3UJQ - chains B and D of the 4 polymer chains in the assembly; structure by X-ray diffraction, 2.06 A resolution.

[Chain B (and D)]
Name: Legume lectin
Organism: Dolichos lablab
Notes: chain D of this document is another copy of the same molecule, construct and numbering; everything in this record applies to it too
Sequence (281 residues; numbered 1 to 281; the number before each row is that of its first residue):
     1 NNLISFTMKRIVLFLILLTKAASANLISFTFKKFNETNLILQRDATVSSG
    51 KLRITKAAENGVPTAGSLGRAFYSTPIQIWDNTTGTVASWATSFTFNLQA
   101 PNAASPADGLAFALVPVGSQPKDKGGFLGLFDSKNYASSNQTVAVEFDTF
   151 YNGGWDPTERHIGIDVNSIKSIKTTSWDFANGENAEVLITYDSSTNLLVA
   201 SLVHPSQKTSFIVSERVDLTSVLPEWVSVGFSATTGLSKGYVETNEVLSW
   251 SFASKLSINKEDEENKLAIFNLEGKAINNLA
Unresolved in the structure: 1-23, 277-281 (chain D: 1-23, 261-263, 277-281)
Bound ions: Mn2+: Glu146, Asp148, Asp156, His161; Ca2+: Asp148, Phe150, Asn152, Asp156
Small-molecule neighbours: beta-D-galactopyranose (GAL): Ala107, Asp108, Gly125, Gly126, Phe150, Asn152, Thr235, Gly236, Leu237, Ser238, Tyr241

[Chain B / chain D interface]
Pairs across the interface - 131 pairs, chain B then chain D:
  Phe29(B) - Lys266(D)  hydrogen bond (backbone-side chain)
  Thr30(B) - Lys266(D)  hydrogen bond
  Ser89(B) - Leu272(D)
  Trp90(B) - Leu272(D)  hydrophobic
  Ala91(B) - Ala268(D)
  Ala91(B) - Asn271(D)
  Ala91(B) - Leu272(D)
  Ser93(B) - Ala268(D)
  Lys173(B) - Lys208(D)  hydrogen bond (side chain-backbone)
  Glu186(B) - Asp192(D)
  Glu186(B) - Glu264(D)
  Leu188(B) - Leu188(D)  hydrophobic
  Leu188(B) - Leu267(D)
  Leu188(B) - Asn271(D)
  Thr190(B) - Asn271(D)
  Thr195(B) - Pro205(D)
  Leu197(B) - Val203(D)  hydrophobic
  Leu197(B) - Pro205(D)  hydrophobic
  Leu197(B) - Lys208(D)
  Val199(B) - Val203(D)  hydrophobic
  Ser201(B) - Ile212(D)
  Val203(B) - Val199(D)  hydrophobic
  Pro205(B) - Thr195(D)
  Pro205(B) - Leu197(D)  hydrophobic
  Lys208(B) - Lys173(D)  hydrogen bond (backbone-side chain)
  Lys208(B) - Leu197(D)
  Lys208(B) - Ser214(D)  hydrogen bond (backbone-side chain)
  Lys208(B) - Glu215(D)
  Lys208(B) - Arg216(D)
  Thr209(B) - Ser214(D)
  Ser210(B) - Ile212(D)
  Ser210(B) - Val213(D)
  Ser210(B) - Ser214(D)  hydrogen bond
  Phe211(B) - Ile212(D)
  Ile212(B) - Ser201(D)
  Ile212(B) - Ser210(D)
  Ile212(B) - Phe211(D)
  Ile212(B) - Ile212(D)  hydrophobic
  Val213(B) - Ser210(D)
  Ser214(B) - Lys208(D)  hydrogen bond (side chain-backbone)
  Ser214(B) - Thr209(D)
  Ser214(B) - Ser210(D)  hydrogen bond
  Glu215(B) - Lys208(D)
  Arg216(B) - Pro205(D)  hydrogen bond (side chain-backbone)
  Arg216(B) - Lys208(D)
  Ser251(B) - Lys266(D)
  Ser251(B) - Ala268(D)
  Phe252(B) - Lys266(D)
  Phe252(B) - Ala268(D)
  Ala253(B) - Ala268(D)
  Ala253(B) - Ile269(D)  hydrophobic
  Ala253(B) - Leu272(D)
  Ser254(B) - Leu272(D)
  Glu264(B) - Lys32(D)  hydrogen bond (backbone-side chain)
  Glu264(B) - Glu186(D)
  Glu264(B) - Leu272(D)
  Glu264(B) - Gly274(D)
  Glu264(B) - Lys275(D)
  Glu264(B) - Ala276(D)
  Asn265(B) - Ala268(D)
  Asn265(B) - Ile269(D)
  Asn265(B) - Asn271(D)  hydrogen bond
  Asn265(B) - Leu272(D)  hydrogen bond (side chain-backbone)
  Asn265(B) - Glu273(D)  hydrogen bond (side chain-backbone)
  Asn265(B) - Gly274(D)
  Asn265(B) - Lys275(D)  hydrogen bond (backbone-backbone)
  Asn265(B) - Ala276(D)  hydrogen bond (backbone-backbone)
  Lys266(B) - Ser28(D)  hydrogen bond
  Lys266(B) - Phe29(D)
  Lys266(B) - Thr30(D)
  Lys266(B) - Ser251(D)  hydrogen bond
  Lys266(B) - Phe252(D)
  Lys266(B) - Ile269(D)
  Lys266(B) - Phe270(D)  hydrogen bond (backbone-backbone)
  Lys266(B) - Asn271(D)  hydrogen bond (backbone-backbone)
  Lys266(B) - Leu272(D)  hydrogen bond (backbone-backbone)
  Lys266(B) - Glu273(D)  hydrogen bond (backbone-backbone)
  Lys266(B) - Gly274(D)
  Lys266(B) - Lys275(D)
  Lys266(B) - Ala276(D)  hydrogen bond (backbone-backbone)
  Leu267(B) - Leu267(D)
  Leu267(B) - Phe270(D)  hydrogen bond (backbone-backbone)
  Leu267(B) - Asn271(D)  hydrogen bond (backbone-backbone)
  Leu267(B) - Leu272(D)
  Leu267(B) - Lys275(D)
  Leu267(B) - Ala276(D)  hydrophobic
  Ala268(B) - Ala91(D)
  Ala268(B) - Ser93(D)
  Ala268(B) - Ser251(D)
  Ala268(B) - Phe252(D)
  Ala268(B) - Ala253(D)
  Ala268(B) - Asn265(D)  hydrogen bond (backbone-side chain)
  Ala268(B) - Phe270(D)  hydrogen bond (backbone-backbone)
  Ala268(B) - Asn271(D)
  Ile269(B) - Ala253(D)  hydrophobic
  Ile269(B) - Lys266(D)
  Ile269(B) - Ile269(D)
  Ile269(B) - Phe270(D)  hydrogen bond (backbone-backbone)
  Phe270(B) - Lys266(D)  hydrogen bond (backbone-backbone)
  Phe270(B) - Leu267(D)  hydrogen bond (backbone-backbone)
  Phe270(B) - Ala268(D)  hydrogen bond (backbone-backbone)
  Phe270(B) - Ile269(D)  hydrogen bond (backbone-backbone)
  Phe270(B) - Phe270(D)
  Phe270(B) - Asn271(D)
  Asn271(B) - Ala91(D)
  Asn271(B) - Thr190(D)
  Asn271(B) - Asn265(D)  hydrogen bond (backbone-backbone)
  Asn271(B) - Lys266(D)  hydrogen bond (backbone-backbone)
  Asn271(B) - Leu267(D)  hydrogen bond (backbone-backbone)
  Asn271(B) - Ala268(D)
  Asn271(B) - Phe270(D)
  Leu272(B) - Ser89(D)
  Leu272(B) - Trp90(D)  hydrophobic
  Leu272(B) - Ala91(D)
  Leu272(B) - Ala253(D)
  Leu272(B) - Ser254(D)
  Leu272(B) - Glu264(D)
  Leu272(B) - Asn265(D)  hydrogen bond (backbone-side chain)
  Leu272(B) - Lys266(D)  hydrogen bond (backbone-backbone)
  Leu272(B) - Leu267(D)
  Glu273(B) - Asn265(D)  hydrogen bond (backbone-side chain)
  Glu273(B) - Lys266(D)  hydrogen bond (backbone-backbone)
  Gly274(B) - Asn265(D)
  Gly274(B) - Lys266(D)
  Lys275(B) - Glu264(D)
  Lys275(B) - Asn265(D)  hydrogen bond (backbone-backbone)
  Lys275(B) - Lys266(D)
  Ala276(B) - Lys255(D)
  Ala276(B) - Glu264(D)  hydrogen bond (backbone-backbone)
  Ala276(B) - Asn265(D)  hydrogen bond (backbone-backbone)
  Ala276(B) - Lys266(D)
Interface residues without a listed pair, chain B (46 interface residues in all): Lys32, Thr92, Lys255, Glu263
Interface residues without a listed pair, chain D (48 interface residues in all): Thr92, Ser206

[Summary]
The interface between chain B and chain D involves 46 residues on one side and 48 on the other, with 41
hydrogen bonds. Among the polar pairs are Phe29(B)-Lys266(D), Thr30(B)-Lys266(D) and Lys173(B)-Lys208(D).
Ligands of chain B: beta-D-galactopyranose. Glu146(B), Asp148(B), Asp156(B) and His161(B) coordinate Mn2+.
Both chains are Legume lectin (Dolichos lablab). Entry 3UJQ (Galactose-specific lectin from Dolichos lablab in
complex with galactose) was determined by X-ray diffraction (same publication as 3UJO, 3UK9 and 3UL2).
